6TUT - chains A and F of the 18 polymer chains in the assembly; structure by electron microscopy, 3.25 A resolution.

[Chain A]
Protein: DNA-directed RNA polymerase III subunit RPC1
Organism: Saccharomyces cerevisiae S288C
Notes: EC 2.7.7.6
UniProt: P04051 (RPC1_YEAST); numbering as in UniProt (aligned over 1-1460)
Amino-acid sequence (1460 residues; row label = number of the first residue in the row):
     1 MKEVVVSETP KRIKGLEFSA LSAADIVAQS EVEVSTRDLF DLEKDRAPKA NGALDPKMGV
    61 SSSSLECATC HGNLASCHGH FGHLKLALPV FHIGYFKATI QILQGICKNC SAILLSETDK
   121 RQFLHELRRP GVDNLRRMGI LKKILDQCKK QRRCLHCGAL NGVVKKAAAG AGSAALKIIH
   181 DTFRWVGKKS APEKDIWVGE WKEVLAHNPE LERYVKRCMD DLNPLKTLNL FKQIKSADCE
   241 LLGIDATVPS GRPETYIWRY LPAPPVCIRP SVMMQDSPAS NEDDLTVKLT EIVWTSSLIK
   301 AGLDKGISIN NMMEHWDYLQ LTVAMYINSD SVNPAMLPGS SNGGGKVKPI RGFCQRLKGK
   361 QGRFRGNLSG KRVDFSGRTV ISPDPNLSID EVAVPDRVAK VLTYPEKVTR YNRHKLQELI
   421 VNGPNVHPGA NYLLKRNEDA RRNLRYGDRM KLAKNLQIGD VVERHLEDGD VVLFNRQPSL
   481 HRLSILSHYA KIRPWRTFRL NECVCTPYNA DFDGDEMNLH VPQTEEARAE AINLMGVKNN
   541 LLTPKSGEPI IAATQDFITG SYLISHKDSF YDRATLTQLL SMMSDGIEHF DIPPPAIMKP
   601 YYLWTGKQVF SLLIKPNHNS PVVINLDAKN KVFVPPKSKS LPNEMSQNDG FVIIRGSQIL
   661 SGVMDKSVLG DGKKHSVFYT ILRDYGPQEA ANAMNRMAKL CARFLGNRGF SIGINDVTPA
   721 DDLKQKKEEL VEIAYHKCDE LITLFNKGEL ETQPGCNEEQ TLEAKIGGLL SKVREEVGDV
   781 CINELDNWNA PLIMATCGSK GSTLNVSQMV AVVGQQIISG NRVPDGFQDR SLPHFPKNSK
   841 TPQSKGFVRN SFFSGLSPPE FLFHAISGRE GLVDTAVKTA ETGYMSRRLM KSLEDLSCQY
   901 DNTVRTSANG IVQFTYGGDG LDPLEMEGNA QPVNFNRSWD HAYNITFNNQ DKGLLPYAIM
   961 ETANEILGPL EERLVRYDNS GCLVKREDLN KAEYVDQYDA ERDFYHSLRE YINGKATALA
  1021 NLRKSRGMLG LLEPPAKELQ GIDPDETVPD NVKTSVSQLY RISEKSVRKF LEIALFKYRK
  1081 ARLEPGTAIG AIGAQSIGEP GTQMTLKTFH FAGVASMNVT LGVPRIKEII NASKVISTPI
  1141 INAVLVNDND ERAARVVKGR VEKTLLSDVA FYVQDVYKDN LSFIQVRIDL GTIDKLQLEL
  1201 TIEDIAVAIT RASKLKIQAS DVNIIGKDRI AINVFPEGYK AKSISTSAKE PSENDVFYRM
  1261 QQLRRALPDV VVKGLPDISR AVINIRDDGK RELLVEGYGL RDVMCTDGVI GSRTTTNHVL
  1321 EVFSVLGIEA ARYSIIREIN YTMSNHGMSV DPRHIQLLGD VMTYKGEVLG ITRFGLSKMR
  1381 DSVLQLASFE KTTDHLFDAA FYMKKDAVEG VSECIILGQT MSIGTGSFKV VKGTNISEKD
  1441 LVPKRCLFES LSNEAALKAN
Disordered / not traced: 1, 168-174, 273-280, 331-348, 1102-1115, 1237-1254, 1457-1460
Metal / ion sites: Zn2+ site 1: C67, C70, C77, H80; Zn2+ site 2: C107, C110, C154, C157
Curated features (UniProtKB/Swiss-Prot):
  - region: P858 to E870 (Bridging helix)
  - binding site (Zn(2+)): C67, C70, C77, H80, C107, C110, C154
  - binding site (Mg(2+)): D511, D513, D515
  - mutagenesis: T506 (T506I: Temperature-sensitive), N509 (N509Y: Temperature-sensitive), N518 (N518Q: Temperature-sensitive)

[Chain F]
Protein: DNA-directed RNA polymerases I, II, and III subunit RPABC2
Organism: Saccharomyces cerevisiae S288C
UniProt: P20435 (RPAB2_YEAST); numbering as in UniProt (aligned over 1-155)
Amino-acid sequence (155 residues; each row starts with the number of its first residue):
     1 MSDYEEAFND GNENFEDFDV EHFSDEETYE EKPQFKDGET TDANGKTIVT GGNGPEDFQQ
    61 HEQIRRKTLK EKAIPKDQRA TTPYMTKYER ARILGTRALQ ISMNAPVFVD LEGETDPLRI
   121 AMKELAEKKI PLVIRRYLPD GSFEDWSVEE LIVDL
Disordered / not traced: 1-70, 154-155
Curated features (UniProtKB/Swiss-Prot):
  - region: L111 to L132 (Leucine-zipper)
  - modified residue: S24 (Phosphoserine)

[How chain A and chain F interact]
Residue-residue contacts (62; chain A residue first):
  E406(A) - P117(F)
  K407(A) - S102(F)
  T409(A) - I101(F)
  T409(A) - S102(F)
  T409(A) - N104(F)
  R410(A) - N104(F)
  R410(A) - A105(F)
  R410(A) - P106(F)
  Y411(A) - A105(F)
  Y411(A) - V107(F)  hydrogen bond (side chain-backbone)
  Y411(A) - L111(F)  hydrophobic
  Y411(A) - T115(F)
  N412(A) - T115(F)
  K415(A) - T115(F)  hydrogen bond
  I458(A) - N104(F)
  E525(A) - G95(F)
  E525(A) - A98(F)
  E525(A) - S102(F)
  E525(A) - P117(F)
  E526(A) - G95(F)
  E526(A) - L99(F)
  R528(A) - D116(F)  salt bridge
  R528(A) - P117(F)
  R528(A) - L118(F)
  A529(A) - G95(F)
  A529(A) - L118(F)  hydrophobic
  N533(A) - R90(F)
  N533(A) - L94(F)
  L534(A) - K87(F)
  L534(A) - A91(F)  hydrophobic
  Q899(A) - P139(F)
  Y900(A) - T81(F)
  Y900(A) - E89(F)  hydrogen bond
  Y900(A) - R136(F)
  Y900(A) - Y137(F)
  D901(A) - P139(F)
  R905(A) - P139(F)
  R1079(A) - Y84(F)
  E1084(A) - T86(F)
  E1084(A) - K87(F)  hydrogen bond (side chain-backbone)
  P1085(A) - T86(F)
  P1085(A) - Y88(F)
  T1087(A) - Y88(F)  hydrogen bond
  G1424(A) - Y88(F)
  T1425(A) - Y88(F)
  T1425(A) - R92(F)  hydrogen bond (backbone-side chain)
  F1428(A) - Y88(F)
  F1428(A) - E89(F)
  F1428(A) - R92(F)  hydrogen bond (backbone-side chain)
  F1428(A) - I134(F)  hydrophobic
  F1428(A) - R135(F)
  K1429(A) - I134(F)
  K1429(A) - R135(F)  hydrogen bond (backbone-backbone)
  K1429(A) - Y137(F)
  V1430(A) - R92(F)
  V1430(A) - I93(F)  hydrophobic
  V1430(A) - L132(F)  hydrophobic
  V1430(A) - V133(F)
  V1431(A) - L132(F)
  V1431(A) - V133(F)  hydrogen bond (backbone-backbone)
  V1431(A) - R135(F)
  K1432(A) - P131(F)
Also at the interface, not in a pair above, chain A (37 interface residues in all): V408, E530, I532, N909, G1086, A1088, G1426, G1433
Also at the interface, not in a pair above, chain F (38 interface residues in all): M85, T96, M103, E114, M122

[Summary]
The interface between chain A and chain F involves 37 residues on one side and 38 on the other; the contacts
include 9 hydrogen bonds and 1 salt bridge. Among the polar pairs are R528(A)-D116(F), Y411(A)-V107(F) and
K415(A)-T115(F).
Chain A is DNA-directed RNA polymerase III subunit RPC1 and chain F is DNA-directed RNA polymerases I, II, and
III subunit RPABC2, both from Saccharomyces cerevisiae S288C; the structure, Cryo-EM structure of the RNA
Polymerase III-Maf1 complex, was determined by electron microscopy.
